8HJV - chains L and C of the 35 polymer chains in the assembly; structure by electron microscopy, 3.10 A resolution.

== Chain L ==
Molecule: Reaction center protein L chain
Source organism: Roseiflexus castenholzii DSM 13941
UniProt: A7NQE8 (A7NQE8_ROSCS); numbering as in UniProt (aligned over 1-315)
Chain sequence (315 residues; each row starts with the number of its first residue):
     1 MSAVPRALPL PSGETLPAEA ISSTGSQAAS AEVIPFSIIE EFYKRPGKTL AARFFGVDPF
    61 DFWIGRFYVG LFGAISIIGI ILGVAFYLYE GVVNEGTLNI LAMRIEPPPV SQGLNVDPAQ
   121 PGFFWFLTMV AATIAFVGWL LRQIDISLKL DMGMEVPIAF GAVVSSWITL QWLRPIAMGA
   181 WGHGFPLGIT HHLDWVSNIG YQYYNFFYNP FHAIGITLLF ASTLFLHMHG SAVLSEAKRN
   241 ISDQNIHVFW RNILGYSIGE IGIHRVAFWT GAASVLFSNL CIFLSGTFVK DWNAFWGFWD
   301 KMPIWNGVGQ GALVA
Not modelled in the structure: 1-5, 19-28, 310-315
Metal / ion sites: Fe ion: His229 (shared with 3 residues of chain M)
Small-molecule neighbours:
  - bacteriochlorophyll a (BCL), molecule 1: Val84, Tyr87, Trp167, Phe185, Ile189, Thr190, His192, Leu193, Val196
  - bacteriochlorophyll a (BCL), molecule 2: Phe136, Phe160, Val163, Ser166, Trp167, Leu170, Val196, Ile199, Gly200, Tyr201, Phe206, Phe207, His212, Gly215, Ile216, Leu219, Phe220, Val275, Ser278, Asn279, Cys281, Ile282
  - bacteriochlorophyll a (BCL), molecule 3: Tyr201, Phe207, Phe220
  - bacteriopheophytin a (BPH), molecule 1: Gly79, Ile80, Gly83, Val84, Tyr87, Thr128, Ala132, Phe136, Trp139, Gln143, Val156, Ala159, Phe160, Val163, Phe185, Leu187, Gly188, Ile189, His192, Gly271, Ser274, Val275
  - bacteriopheophytin a (BPH), molecule 2: Phe207, Ala213, Ile216, Thr217, Phe220, Ala221, Leu224
  - bacteriopheophytin a (BPH), molecule 3: Phe220, Thr223, Leu224, His227, Met228, Ile253, Leu254
  - Menaquinone 11 (MQE; 2-methyl-3-[(2E,6E,10E,14E,18E,22E,26E,30E,34E,38E)-3,7,11,15,19,23,27,31,35,39,43-undecamethyltetratetraconta-2,6,10,1 4,18,22,26,30,34,38,42-undecaen-1-yl]naphthalene-1,4-dione), molecule 1: Phe67, Ile77, Val84, Leu88, Trp139, Arg142
  - Menaquinone 11 (MQE), molecule 2: Leu218, Phe225, Met228, His229, Ala232, His247, Trp250, Tyr256, Ser257, Ile258, Gly259, Glu260, Ile263, Val266, Trp269, Thr270, Ala273, Phe277

== Chain C ==
Molecule: Multiheme_cytc domain-containing protein
Source organism: Roseiflexus castenholzii DSM 13941
UniProt: A7NQE7 (A7NQE7_ROSCS); residues 1-320 here = UniProt positions 1-320
Chain sequence (320 residues; each row starts with the number of its first residue):
     1 MIQQPPTLFP EITNTVRGRF YIVAGIISVV MAVASIAIFW WIFYTITPAP APPLQNPIYV
    61 NYTQEPTDYI SAESLAAMNA YIQANPQPQA VQVLKGMTTA QISAYMVAQV SGGLKVDCSY
   121 CHNIANFAQQ DGYPNAAKKV TARKMMLMSA DLNQNYTAKL PASVGGYQIT CATCHNGKAA
   181 GLEPYPIEIM NTLPNDWRLP LELDYPGGLV VTGRKDVSNH EVEQNQFAMY HMNVSMGQGC
   241 TFCHNARYFP SYEIAQKNHS IIMLQMTKHI QETYVAPGGR IADGIMAGKS PSCWLCHQGA
   301 NIPPGAAKPG QVPAVLSSTP
Not modelled in the structure: 1-29
Covalent attachments: heme (HEM) linked to Cys118, Cys121, Cys171, Cys174, Cys293, Cys296
Metal / ion sites: heme Fe (4 sites), coordinated by Met106, His122, Met145, His175, Met229, His244, Met263, His297
Small-molecule neighbours:
  - bacteriochlorophyll a (BCL): Ile38, Trp41, Ile42, Ile46
  - heme (HEM), molecule 1: Ile70, Met78, Tyr81, Pro88, Gln89, Ala90, Val91, Gln92, Val93, Leu94, Thr99, Ile102, Ser103, Met106, Val110, Ser111, Val116, Asp117, Tyr120, His122, Phe127, Ala128, Lys139, Ala142, Arg143, Met146
  - heme (HEM), molecule 2: Val110, Leu114, Tyr120, Lys138, Thr141, Ala142, Met145, Met146, Met148, Ser149, Thr170, Thr173, His175, Ala179, Ala180, Gly181, Leu182, Met286, Ala287, Lys289
  - heme (HEM), molecule 3: Thr157, Val164, Gly165, Gly166, Tyr167, Ile169, Thr173, Met232, Met236, Phe242, Gln256, His259, Ser260, Met263, Leu264, Met266, Thr267, His297, Asn301, Ile302, Pro303, Ala306
  - heme (HEM), molecule 4: Gly207, Gly208, Leu209, Val210, Val211, Thr212, Asn225, Gln226, Met229, Tyr230, Met232, Asn233, Met236, Gly239, Cys240, Cys243, His244, Phe249, Pro250, Lys257, Ser260, Ile261

== How chain L and chain C interact ==
Residue-residue contacts (15):
  Asp194(L) - Arg247(C)  salt bridge
  Ser197(L) - Ala246(C)  hydrogen bond (side chain-backbone)
  Asn198(L) - Thr241(C)
  Asn198(L) - Asn245(C)
  Asn198(L) - Ala246(C)  hydrogen bond (side chain-backbone)
  Asn198(L) - Arg247(C)
  Tyr201(L) - Cys240(C)
  Tyr201(L) - Ala246(C)  hydrophobic
  Tyr201(L) - Phe249(C)
  Gln202(L) - Cys240(C)
  Tyr204(L) - Gln226(C)  hydrogen bond
  Tyr204(L) - Tyr230(C)  hydrophobic
  Asn293(L) - Asn191(C)  hydrogen bond (backbone-side chain)
  Asn293(L) - Thr192(C)  hydrogen bond
  Asn293(L) - Tyr230(C)
Other interface residues (no listed pair), chain L (9 interface residues in all): Tyr208, Ala294
Other interface residues (no listed pair), chain C (11 interface residues in all): Gly239

== Overview ==
The interface between chain L and chain C involves 9 residues on one side and 11 on the other, with 5 hydrogen
bonds and 1 salt bridge. Polar contacts include Asp194(L)-Arg247(C), Ser197(L)-Ala246(C) and
Asn198(L)-Ala246(C).
Chain L is Reaction center protein L chain and chain C is Multiheme_cytc domain-containing protein, both from
Roseiflexus castenholzii DSM 13941; the structure, Cryo-EM structure of carotenoid-depleted RC-LH complex from
Roseiflexus castenholzii at 10,000 lux, was determined by electron microscopy (same publication as 8HJU, 8J5O
and 8J5P).
